6SUI - chain A; structure by X-ray diffraction, 1.60 A resolution.

# Chain A
Molecule: Phosphotransferase enzyme family protein
Organism: Bacillus pumilus
Notes: EC 2.7.1.230
UniProt: A0A2T0D6W6 (A0A2T0D6W6_BACPU); residue numbers follow UniProt; this construct covers 1-335
Amino-acid sequence (335 residues; numbered 1 to 335; the number before each row is that of its first residue):
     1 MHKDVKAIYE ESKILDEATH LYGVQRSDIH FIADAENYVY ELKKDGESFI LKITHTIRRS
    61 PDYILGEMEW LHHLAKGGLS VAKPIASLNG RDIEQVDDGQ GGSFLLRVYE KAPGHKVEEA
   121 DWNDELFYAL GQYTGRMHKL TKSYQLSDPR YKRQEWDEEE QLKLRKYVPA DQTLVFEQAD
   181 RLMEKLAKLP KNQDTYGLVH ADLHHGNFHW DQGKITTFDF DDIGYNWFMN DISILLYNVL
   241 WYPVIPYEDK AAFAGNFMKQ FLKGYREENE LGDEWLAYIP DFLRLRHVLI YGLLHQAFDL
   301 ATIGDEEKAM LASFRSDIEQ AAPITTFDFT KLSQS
Unresolved in the structure: 335
Reported in the primary citation:
  - catalytic residues: D202, H204, N207, D222, R286 (from molecular simulation)
  - mutagenesis - E36A, K52A, R59A, E159A, Q161A, D202A, H204A, N207A, D219A, D221A, D222A, R286A: decreased growth in response to Ami

# Summary
From the paper: catalytic residues D202, H204 and N207 among others; E36A, K52A and R59A, among others, reduce
growth in response to Ami; 12 substitutions were tested in all.
Chain A is Phosphotransferase enzyme family protein (Bacillus pumilus); the structure, Amicoumacin kinase
amin, was determined by X-ray diffraction, deposited together with 6SUM, 6SUN and 6SV5.
